Entry 5KJ8 (X-ray diffraction, 4.10 A resolution (low resolution: residue-level contacts below are approximate; hydrogen-bond / salt-bridge calls are withheld)); this record covers chains C and D of the 5 polymer chains in the assembly.

== Chain C ==
Name: Synaptosomal-associated protein 25
Source organism: Rattus norvegicus
UniProtKB: P60881 (SNP25_RAT), isoform P60881-2; residue numbers follow UniProt; this construct covers 9-83
Amino-acid sequence (75 residues; numbered 9 to 83; the number before each row is that of its first residue):
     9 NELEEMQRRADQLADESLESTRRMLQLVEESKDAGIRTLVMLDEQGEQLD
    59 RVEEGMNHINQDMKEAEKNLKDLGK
Disordered / not traced: 83

== Chain D ==
Name: Synaptosomal-associated protein 25
Source organism: Rattus norvegicus
UniProtKB: P60881 (SNP25_RAT), isoform P60881-2; residue numbers follow UniProt; this construct covers 141-204
Amino-acid sequence (64 residues; row label = number of the first residue in the row):
   141 ARENEMDENLEQVSGIIGNLRHMALDMGNEIDTQNRQIDRIMEKADSNKT
   191 RIDEANQRATKMLG
Disordered / not traced: 141

== Interface between chain C and chain D ==
Contacting residue pairs (49; chain C residue first):
  A22(C) - M146(D)
  S25(C) - M146(D)
  L26(C) - R142(D)
  L26(C) - E145(D)
  L26(C) - M146(D)
  T29(C) - M146(D)
  T29(C) - N149(D)
  T29(C) - L150(D)
  R30(C) - E145(D)
  R30(C) - N149(D)
  M32(C) - V153(D)
  L33(C) - Q152(D)
  L33(C) - V153(D)
  L33(C) - I156(D)
  V36(C) - I156(D)
  V36(C) - I157(D)
  E37(C) - I156(D)
  K40(C) - L160(D)
  K40(C) - M163(D)
  G43(C) - M163(D)
  T46(C) - M167(D)
  L47(C) - M167(D)
  L50(C) - I171(D)
  L50(C) - Q174(D)
  G54(C) - Q174(D)
  G54(C) - Q177(D)
  L57(C) - Q177(D)
  L57(C) - I178(D)
  L57(C) - I181(D)
  D58(C) - Q177(D)
  E61(C) - Q177(D)
  E61(C) - R180(D)
  E61(C) - I181(D)
  E61(C) - K184(D)
  M64(C) - A185(D)
  M64(C) - N188(D)
  N65(C) - K184(D)
  I67(C) - N188(D)
  N68(C) - N188(D)
  N68(C) - R191(D)
  M71(C) - R191(D)
  M71(C) - I192(D)
  M71(C) - A195(D)
  E75(C) - R191(D)
  L78(C) - A195(D)
  L78(C) - R198(D)
  L78(C) - M202(D)
  L81(C) - M202(D)
  G82(C) - R198(D)
Interface residues without a listed pair, chain C (30 interface residues in all): S39, I44, V60
Interface residues without a listed pair, chain D (28 interface residues in all): N159, S187

== In short ==
30 residues of chain C face 28 of chain D across their interface.
Here chain C is Synaptosomal-associated protein 25 and chain D is Synaptosomal-associated protein 25, both
from Rattus norvegicus. Entry 5KJ8 (Structure of the Ca2+-bound synaptotagmin-1 SNARE complex (long unit cell
form) - from synchrotron diffraction) was determined by X-ray diffraction (same publication as 5KJ7).
